PDB entry 3VHR | X-ray diffraction, 2.70 A resolution | chain A

Chain A:
Molecule: Capsular polysaccharide synthesis enzyme Cap5F
Source organism: Staphylococcus aureus
Reference sequence: Q99X63 (Q99X63_STAAM); residue numbers follow UniProt; this construct covers 1-369
Sequence (369 residues; each row starts with the number of its first residue):
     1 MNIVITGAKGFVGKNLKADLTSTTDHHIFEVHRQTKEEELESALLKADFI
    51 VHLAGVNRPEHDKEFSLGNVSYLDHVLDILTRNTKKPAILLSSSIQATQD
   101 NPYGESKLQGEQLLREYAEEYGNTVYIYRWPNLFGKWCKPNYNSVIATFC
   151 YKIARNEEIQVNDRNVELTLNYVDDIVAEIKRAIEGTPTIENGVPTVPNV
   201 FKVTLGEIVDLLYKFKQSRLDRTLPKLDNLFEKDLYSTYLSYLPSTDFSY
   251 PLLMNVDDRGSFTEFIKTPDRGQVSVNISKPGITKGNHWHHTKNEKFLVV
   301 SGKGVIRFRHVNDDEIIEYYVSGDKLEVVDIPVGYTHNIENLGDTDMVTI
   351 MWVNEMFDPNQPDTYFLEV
Unresolved in the structure: 55-65, 95-109
Modified positions: Mse1, Mse254, Mse347, Mse351, Mse356 (selenomethionine; parent Met)
Metal / ion sites: Zn2+: H290, E295, H337

In short:
H290, E295 and H337 form the Zn2+ site.
Chain A is Capsular polysaccharide synthesis enzyme Cap5F (Staphylococcus aureus); the structure, Crystal
Structure of capsular polysaccharide assembling protein CapF from Staphylococcus aureus in space group C2221,
was determined by X-ray diffraction (same publication as 3ST7).
